PDB entry 5JCB | X-ray diffraction, 2.30 A resolution | chains C and D of the 6 polymer chains in the assembly

Chain C:
Protein: Tubulin alpha-1B chain
Organism: Sus scrofa
Reference sequence: Q2XVP4 (TBA1B_PIG); numbering as in UniProt (aligned over 1-451)
Sequence (451 residues; each row starts with the number of its first residue):
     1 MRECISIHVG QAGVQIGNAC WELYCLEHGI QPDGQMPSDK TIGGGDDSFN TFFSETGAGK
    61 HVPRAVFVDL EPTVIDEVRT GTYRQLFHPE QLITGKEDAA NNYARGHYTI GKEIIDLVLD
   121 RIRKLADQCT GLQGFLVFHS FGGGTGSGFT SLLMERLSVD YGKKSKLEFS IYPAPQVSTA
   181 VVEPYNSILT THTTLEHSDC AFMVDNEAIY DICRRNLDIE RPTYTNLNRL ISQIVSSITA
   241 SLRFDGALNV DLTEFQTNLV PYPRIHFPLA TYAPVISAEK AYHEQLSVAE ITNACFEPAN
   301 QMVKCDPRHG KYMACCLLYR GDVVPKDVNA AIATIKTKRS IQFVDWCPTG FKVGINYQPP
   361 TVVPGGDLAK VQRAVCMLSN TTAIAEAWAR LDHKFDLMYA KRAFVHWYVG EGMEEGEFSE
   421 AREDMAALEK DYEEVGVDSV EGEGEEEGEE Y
Not modelled in the structure: 441-451
Bound ions: Na+: Asp39, Thr41, Gly44, Glu55; Ca2+: Tyr282 (shared with 1 residue of chain B)
Residues lining bound ligands:
  - GTP (guanosine-5'-triphosphate): Gly10, Gln11, Ala12, Gln15, Ile16, Asp69, Asp98, Ala99, Ala100, Asn101, Asn102, Ser140, Gly142, Gly143, Gly144, Thr145, Gly146, Ile171, Pro173, Val177, Ser178, Thr179, Glu183, Asn206, Tyr224, Leu227, Asn228, Ile231
  - NV4 ((5R,5aR,8aS,9R)-9-[(4H-1,2,4-triazol-3-yl)sulfanyl]-5-(3,4,5-trimethoxyphenyl)-5,8,8a,9-tetrahydro-2H-furo[3',4':6,7]naphtho[2,3-d][1,3]dioxol-6(5aH)-one): Asn101, Ser178, Thr179, Ala180, Val181, Glu183
Curated features (UniProtKB/Swiss-Prot):
  - motif: Met1 to Cys4 (MREC motif)
  - active site: Glu254
  - binding site (GTP): Gly10, Gln11, Ala12, Gln15, Glu71, Ala99, Ser140, Gly143, Gly144, Thr145, Gly146, Thr179, Glu183, Asn206, Tyr224, Asn228, Leu252
  - binding site (Mg(2+)): Glu71
  - site: Tyr451 (Involved in polymerization)
  - modified residue: Lys40 (N6,N6,N6-trimethyllysine), Ser48 (Phosphoserine), Ser232 (Phosphoserine), Tyr282 (3'-nitrotyrosine), Arg339 (Omega-N-methylarginine), Ser439 (Phosphoserine), Glu443 (5-glutamyl polyglutamate), Glu445 (5-glutamyl polyglutamate), Tyr451 (3'-nitrotyrosine)
  - cross-link (Glycyl lysine isopeptide (Lys-Gly)): Lys326 (interchain with G-Cter in ubiquitin), Lys370 (interchain with G-Cter in ubiquitin)

Chain D:
Protein: Tubulin beta chain
Organism: Sus scrofa
Reference sequence: F2Z5B2 (F2Z5B2_PIG); the author numbering skips numbers that UniProt does not, so the offset changes along the chain: 1-42 = UniProt 1-42; 45-360 = UniProt 43-358; 369-455 = UniProt 359-445
Sequence (445 residues; row label = number of the first residue in the row; note: 10 numbers in that range are skipped by the numbering (no residue carries them; nothing is unmodelled there)):
     1 MREIVHIQAG QCGNQIGAKF WEVISDEHGI DPTGSYHGDS DL
    45 QLERINVYYN EATGNKYVPR AILVDLEPGT MDSVRSGPFG QIFRPDNFVF GQSGAGNNWA
   105 KGHYTEGAEL VDSVLDVVRK ESESCDCLQG FQLTHSLGGG TGSGMGTLLI SKIREEYPDR
   165 IMNTFSVMPS PKVSDTVVEP YNATLSVHQL VENTDETYCI DNEALYDICF RTLKLTTPTY
   225 GDLNHLVSAT MSGVTTCLRF PGQLNADLRK LAVNMVPFPR LHFFMPGFAP LTSRGSQQYR
   285 ALTVPELTQQ MFDSKNMMAA CDPRHGRYLT VAAIFRGRMS MKEVDEQMLN VQNKNSSYFV
   345 EWIPNNVKTA VCDIPP
   369 RGLKMSATFI GNSTAIQELF KRISEQFTAM FRRKAFLHWY TGEGMDEMEF TEAESNMNDL
   429 VSEYQQYQDA TADEQGEFEE EEGEDEA
Not modelled in the structure: 246-247, 249, 276-285, 442-455
Bound ions: Mg2+: Gln11, Asp179 (together with GDP)
Residues lining bound ligands:
  - GDP (guanosine-5'-diphosphate): Gly10, Gln11, Cys12, Gln15, Ile16, Asp69, Asn101, Ser140, Gly142, Gly143, Gly144, Thr145, Gly146, Val171, Pro173, Val177, Asp179, Glu183, Asn206, Leu209, Tyr224, Leu227, Asn228, Val231
  - NV4 ((5R,5aR,8aS,9R)-9-[(4H-1,2,4-triazol-3-yl)sulfanyl]-5-(3,4,5-trimethoxyphenyl)-5,8,8a,9-tetrahydro-2H-furo[3',4':6,7]naphtho[2,3-d][1,3]dioxol-6(5aH)-one): Gly237, Val238, Cys241, Leu242, Leu248, Ala250, Asp251, Lys254, Leu255, Asn258, Met259, Thr314, Val315, Ala316, Ala317, Ile318, Asn350, Lys352, Thr353, Ala354, Ile378

Interface between chain C and chain D:
Residue-residue contacts - 47 pairs, chain C then chain D:
  Lys96(C) - Arg2(D)
  Lys96(C) - Asp130(D)  salt bridge
  Glu97(C) - Arg2(D)  salt bridge
  Glu97(C) - Cys131(D)
  Asp98(C) - Lys254(D)  salt bridge
  Ala100(C) - Arg253(D)
  Ala100(C) - Lys254(D)
  Ala100(C) - Val257(D)
  Asn101(C) - Lys254(D)
  Asn101(C) - Asn258(D)  hydrogen bond
  Arg105(C) - Arg253(D)
  Pro175(C) - Asn349(D)
  Thr179(C) - Lys352(D)  hydrogen bond (backbone-side chain)
  Ala180(C) - Asn258(D)
  Val181(C) - Asn258(D)  hydrogen bond (backbone-side chain)
  Val181(C) - Asn349(D)
  Glu220(C) - Lys326(D)  salt bridge
  Arg221(C) - Met325(D)
  Arg221(C) - Lys326(D)
  Lys394(C) - Pro348(D)
  Lys394(C) - Asn349(D)  hydrogen bond
  Leu397(C) - Glu345(D)
  Leu397(C) - Trp346(D)
  Leu397(C) - Pro348(D)  hydrophobic
  Leu397(C) - Ala440(D)  hydrophobic
  Met398(C) - Trp346(D)  hydrogen bond (backbone-backbone)
  Met398(C) - Pro348(D)
  Lys401(C) - Phe262(D)
  Lys401(C) - Trp346(D)
  Lys401(C) - Ala438(D)
  Lys401(C) - Thr439(D)  hydrogen bond (side chain-backbone)
  Arg402(C) - Phe262(D)
  Ala403(C) - Pro261(D)
  Ala403(C) - Phe262(D)  hydrophobic
  Phe404(C) - Val257(D)
  Phe404(C) - Asn258(D)
  Phe404(C) - Val260(D)
  Phe404(C) - Pro261(D)  hydrogen bond (backbone-backbone)
  Phe404(C) - Thr314(D)
  Phe404(C) - Ile347(D)  hydrophobic
  His406(C) - Val260(D)
  His406(C) - Pro261(D)  hydrogen bond (side chain-backbone)
  His406(C) - Phe262(D)
  His406(C) - Pro263(D)
  Trp407(C) - Ala256(D)  hydrogen bond (side chain-backbone)
  Trp407(C) - Val257(D)
  Trp407(C) - Val260(D)  hydrogen bond (side chain-backbone)
Other interface residues (no listed pair), chain C (24 interface residues in all): Ser178, Val182, Tyr210
Other interface residues (no listed pair), chain D (30 interface residues in all): Asp199, Leu248, Asp251, Met259, Asp329, Asn350

Summary:
The interface between chain C and chain D involves 24 residues on one side and 30 on the other, with 10
hydrogen bonds and 4 salt bridges. Polar pairs include Lys96(C)-Asp130(D), Glu97(C)-Arg2(D) and
Asp98(C)-Lys254(D). Compound NV4 is bound between chain C and chain D.
Chain C is Tubulin alpha-1B chain and chain D is Tubulin beta chain, both from Sus scrofa; the structure,
Microtubule depolymerizing agent podophyllotoxin derivative YJTSF1, was determined by X-ray diffraction.
